1GZZ - chain B; structure by X-ray diffraction, 2.30 A resolution.

Chain B:
Name: Insulin-like growth factor I
From: Homo sapiens
UniProt: P01343 (IGFA_HUMAN); residues 1-70 here correspond to UniProt positions 49-118 (UniProt number = residue number + 48)
Chain sequence (70 residues; numbered 1 to 70; the number before each row is that of its first residue):
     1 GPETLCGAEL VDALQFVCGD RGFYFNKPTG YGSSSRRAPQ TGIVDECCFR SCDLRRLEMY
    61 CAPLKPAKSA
Not modelled in the structure: 32-37, 67-70
Disulfides: Cys6-Cys48, Cys18-Cys61, Cys47-Cys52
Small-molecule neighbours: C15 (N-dodecyl-N,N-dimethyl-3-ammonio-1-propanesulfonate): Val11, Gln15, Tyr24, Phe25, Asn26

Overview:
Chain B binds compound C15.
Chain B is Insulin-like growth factor I (Homo sapiens); the structure, Human Insulin-like growth factor;
Hamburg data, was determined by X-ray diffraction, deposited together with 1GZR, 1GZY and 1H02.
